PDB entry 8DBS | electron microscopy, 3.50 A resolution | chains M and R of the 22 polymer chains in the assembly

# Chain M (and R)
Name: ATP synthase subunit c
Source organism: Escherichia coli
Notes: chain R of this document is another copy of the same molecule, construct and numbering; everything in this record applies to it too
UniProtKB: F4TL55 (F4TL55_ECOLX); residues 3-79 here = UniProt positions 3-79
Amino-acid sequence (77 residues; row label = number of the first residue in the row):
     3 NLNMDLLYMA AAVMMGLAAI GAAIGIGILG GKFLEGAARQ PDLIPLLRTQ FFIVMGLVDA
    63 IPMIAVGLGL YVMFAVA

# Chain M / chain R interface
Pairs across the interface - 36 pairs, chain M then chain R:
  Leu4(M) with Asp7(R)
  Asn5(M) with Asn3(R); Asp7(R), hydrogen bond
  Leu8(M) with Asp7(R)
  Leu9(M) with Tyr10(R), hydrophobic
  Ala12(M) with Met11(R), hydrophobic; Ala14(R)
  Val15(M) with Met11(R), hydrophobic
  Met16(M) with Ala14(R), hydrophobic; Met17(R), hydrophobic
  Leu19(M) with Gly18(R); Ile22(R)
  Gly23(M) with Ile22(R); Ala25(R)
  Ile26(M) with Ile26(R), hydrophobic
  Leu31(M) with Leu36(R)
  Lys34(M) with Gly33(R); Glu37(R)
  Phe35(M) with Leu36(R)
  Arg41(M) with Ala40(R), hydrogen bond (side chain-backbone); Arg41(R)
  Gln42(M) with Ala40(R), hydrogen bond (side chain-backbone)
  Leu48(M) with Ile46(R), hydrophobic
  Ile63(M) with Ala21(R), hydrophobic; Ala24(R), hydrophobic; Met65(R), hydrophobic; Val68(R), hydrophobic
  Leu70(M) with Met17(R), hydrophobic; Leu72(R), hydrophobic; Met75(R), hydrophobic; Phe76(R), hydrophobic
  Tyr73(M) with Met75(R), hydrophobic; Phe76(R), hydrophobic
  Val74(M) with Tyr10(R), hydrophobic; Met75(R), hydrophobic
  Val78(M) with Tyr10(R)
Also at the interface, not in a pair above, chain M (34 interface residues in all): Met11, Ile22, Ala24, Gly27, Ile30, Gly38, Leu45, Leu49, Gln52, Val56, Leu59, Pro64, Ala67
Also at the interface, not in a pair above, chain R (34 interface residues in all): Leu4, Leu19, Ala20, Gly29, Gly32, Phe35, Ala39, Pro43, Arg50, Phe53, Met57

# Overview
Chain M and chain R each contribute 34 residues to their interface; the contacts include 3 hydrogen bonds.
Polar contacts include Asn5(M)-Asp7(R), Arg41(M)-Ala40(R) and Gln42(M)-Ala40(R).
Chain M and chain R are both ATP synthase subunit c (Escherichia coli); the structure, E. coli ATP synthase
imaged in 10mM MgATP State2 "half-up" Fo classified, was determined by electron microscopy (same publication
as 8DBP, 8DBQ, 8DBR, 8DBT, 8DBU, 8DBV and 8DBW).
